PDB entry 4G90 | X-ray diffraction, 1.90 A resolution | chain A

# Chain A
Protein: Ribonuclease pancreatic
Source organism: Bos taurus
Notes: EC 3.1.27.5
UniProtKB: P61823 (RNAS1_BOVIN); residues 1-124 here correspond to UniProt positions 27-150 (UniProt number = residue number + 26)
Sequence (124 residues; each row starts with the number of its first residue):
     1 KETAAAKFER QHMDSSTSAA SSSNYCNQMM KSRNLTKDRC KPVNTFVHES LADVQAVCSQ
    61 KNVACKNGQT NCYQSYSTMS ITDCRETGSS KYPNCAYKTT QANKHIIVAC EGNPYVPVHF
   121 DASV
Disulfides: Cys-26/Cys-84, Cys-40/Cys-95, Cys-58/Cys-110, Cys-65/Cys-72
Ligand contacts: 0G0 (1-{[1-(alpha-L-arabinofuranosyl)-1H-1,2,3-triazol-4-yl]methyl}-5-fluoro-2,4-dioxo-1,2,3,4-tetrahydropyrimidine): Lys-7, Gln-11, His-12, Lys-41, Val-43, Asn-44, Thr-45, Lys-66, Asp-83, Val-118, His-119, Phe-120, Asp-121, Ala-122, Ser-123
Swiss-Prot annotation at these positions:
  - active site: His-12 (Proton acceptor), His-119 (Proton donor)
  - binding site (substrate): Lys-7, Arg-10, Lys-41 to Thr-45, Lys-66, Arg-85
  - glycosylation: Lys-1 (N-linked (Glc) (glycation) lysine), Lys-7 (N-linked (Glc) (glycation) lysine), Asn-34 (N-linked (GlcNAc...) asparagine), Lys-37 (N-linked (Glc) (glycation) lysine), Lys-41 (N-linked (Glc) (glycation) lysine)

# In short
Ligands of chain A: compound 0G0. Curated annotation (UniProt) lists active-site residues His-12 and His-119
and 9 substrate-binding residues.
Chain A is Ribonuclease pancreatic (Bos taurus); the structure, Crystal structure of Ribonuclease A in complex
with 5e, was determined by X-ray diffraction, deposited together with 4G8V and 4G8Y.
